Entry 6H0E (X-ray diffraction, 1.95 A resolution); this record covers chains H and L of the 3 polymer chains in the assembly.

[Chain H]
Protein: HUMAN FAB ANTIBODY FRAGMENT OF dmCBTAU-22.1
Organism: Homo sapiens
Notes: fragment: fab antibody fragment; antibody fragment or engineered binder
Amino-acid sequence (222 residues; each row starts with the number of its first residue):
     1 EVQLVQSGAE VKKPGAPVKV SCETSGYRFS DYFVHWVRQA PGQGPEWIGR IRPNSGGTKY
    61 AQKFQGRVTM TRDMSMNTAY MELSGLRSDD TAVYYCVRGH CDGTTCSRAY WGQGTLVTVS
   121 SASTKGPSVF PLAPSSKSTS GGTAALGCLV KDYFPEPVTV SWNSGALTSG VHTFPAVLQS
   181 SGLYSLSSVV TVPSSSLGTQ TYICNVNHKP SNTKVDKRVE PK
Disordered / not traced: 137-141
Modified residues: Glu1 (pyroglutamic acid; PCA)
Disulfide bonds: Cys22-Cys96, Cys101-Cys106, Cys148-Cys204

[Chain L]
Protein: HUMAN FAB ANTIBODY FRAGMENT OF dmCBTAU-22.1
Organism: Homo sapiens
Notes: fragment: fab antibody fragment; antibody fragment or engineered binder
Amino-acid sequence (218 residues; row label = number of the first residue in the row):
     1 DVVMTQSPLS LPVTPGEPAS ISCRSSQSLL HRSGHKYLHW YLQRPGQSPQ VLIYLGSNRA
    61 SGVPDRFSGS GSGTDFTLKI SRVEAEDVGL YYCMQTLQTP WTFGQGTKVE IKRTVAAPSV
   121 FIFPPSDEQL KSGTASVVCL LNNFYPREAK VQWKVDNALQ SGNSQESVTE QDSKDSTYSL
   181 SSTLTLSKAD YEKHKVYACE VTHQGLSSPV TKSFNRGE
Disulfide bonds: Cys23-Cys93, Cys139-Cys199

[Interface between chain H and chain L]
Pairs across the interface (67):
  His35(H) - Trp101(L)
  Gln39(H) - Gln43(L)
  Gln39(H) - Tyr92(L)  hydrogen bond
  Pro45(H) - Tyr41(L)
  Pro45(H) - Tyr92(L)
  Pro45(H) - Phe103(L)
  Trp47(H) - Thr99(L)
  Trp47(H) - Pro100(L)  hydrophobic
  Trp47(H) - Trp101(L)
  Lys59(H) - Thr99(L)  hydrogen bond
  Tyr95(H) - Gln47(L)
  Tyr95(H) - Ser48(L)
  Tyr95(H) - Pro49(L)
  Val97(H) - Trp101(L)  hydrophobic
  His100(H) - His39(L)
  His100(H) - Thr96(L)
  His100(H) - Trp101(L)
  Cys101(H) - Tyr37(L)
  Cys106(H) - His35(L)
  Cys106(H) - Tyr37(L)  hydrogen bond
  Cys106(H) - Leu55(L)
  Ser107(H) - Tyr54(L)
  Ser107(H) - Leu55(L)
  Arg108(H) - Val51(L)
  Arg108(H) - Tyr54(L)
  Arg108(H) - Ala60(L)
  Ala109(H) - Tyr41(L)
  Ala109(H) - Val51(L)
  Trp111(H) - Tyr41(L)  hydrogen bond
  Trp111(H) - Ser48(L)
  Trp111(H) - Pro49(L)  hydrophobic
  Gly112(H) - Ser48(L)  hydrogen bond (backbone-side chain)
  Val129(H) - Glu128(L)
  Phe130(H) - Ser126(L)
  Phe130(H) - Glu128(L)
  Phe130(H) - Gln129(L)
  Pro131(H) - Ser126(L)
  Leu132(H) - Phe123(L)
  Leu132(H) - Val138(L)  hydrophobic
  Ala133(H) - Phe123(L)
  Thr143(H) - Phe121(L)
  Ala145(H) - Phe121(L)  hydrophobic
  Ala145(H) - Phe123(L)
  Ala145(H) - Leu140(L)  hydrophobic
  Leu149(H) - Ser136(L)
  Lys151(H) - Gln129(L)
  Lys151(H) - Ser136(L)
  His172(H) - Asn142(L)
  His172(H) - Asn143(L)  hydrogen bond
  His172(H) - Ser179(L)  hydrogen bond
  Phe174(H) - Leu140(L)  hydrophobic
  Phe174(H) - Ser167(L)
  Phe174(H) - Thr169(L)
  Phe174(H) - Ser179(L)
  Phe174(H) - Leu180(L)
  Phe174(H) - Ser181(L)
  Pro175(H) - Ser167(L)  hydrogen bond (backbone-side chain)
  Pro175(H) - Val168(L)
  Val177(H) - Gln165(L)
  Val177(H) - Glu166(L)
  Leu178(H) - Gln165(L)  hydrogen bond (backbone-side chain)
  Gln179(H) - Gln165(L)
  Ser187(H) - Ser181(L)  hydrogen bond
  Val189(H) - Leu140(L)  hydrophobic
  Thr191(H) - Asn142(L)
  Lys217(H) - Glu128(L)  salt bridge
  Lys222(H) - Asp127(L)  salt bridge
Other interface residues (no listed pair), chain H (44 interface residues in all): Val37, Gln43, Gly44, Glu46, Gln113, Ser136, Ala144, Leu146, Thr173
Other interface residues (no listed pair), chain L (41 interface residues in all): Met94, Thr134, Asp172, Glu218

[Summary]
The interface between chain H and chain L involves 44 residues on one side and 41 on the other; the contacts
include 10 hydrogen bonds and 2 salt bridges. Polar contacts include Lys217(H)-Glu128(L), Lys222(H)-Asp127(L)
and Gln39(H)-Tyr92(L).
Chain H is HUMAN FAB ANTIBODY FRAGMENT OF dmCBTAU-22.1 and chain L is HUMAN FAB ANTIBODY FRAGMENT OF
dmCBTAU-22.1, both from Homo sapiens; the structure, FAB dmCBTAU-22.1 IN COMPLEX WITH TAU PEPTIDE V1088-23,
was determined by X-ray diffraction (same publication as 6H06).
